Entry 8I4G (electron microscopy, 3.68 A resolution); this record covers chains C and A.

# Chain C
Molecule: n3130v-Fc
From: Homo sapiens
Sequence (383 residues; row label = number of the first residue in the row):
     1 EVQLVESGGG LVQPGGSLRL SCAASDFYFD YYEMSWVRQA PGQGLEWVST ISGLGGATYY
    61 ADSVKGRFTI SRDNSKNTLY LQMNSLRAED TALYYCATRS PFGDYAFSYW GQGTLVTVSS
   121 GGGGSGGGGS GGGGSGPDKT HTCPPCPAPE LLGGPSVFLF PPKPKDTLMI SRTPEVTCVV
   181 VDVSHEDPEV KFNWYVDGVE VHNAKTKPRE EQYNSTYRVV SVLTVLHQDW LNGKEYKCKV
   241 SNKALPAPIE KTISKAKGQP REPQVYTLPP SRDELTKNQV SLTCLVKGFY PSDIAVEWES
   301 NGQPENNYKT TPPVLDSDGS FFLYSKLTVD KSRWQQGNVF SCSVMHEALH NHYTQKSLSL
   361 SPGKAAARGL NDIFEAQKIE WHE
Unresolved in the structure: 120-383
Disulfides: C22-C96

# Chain A
Molecule: Spike glycoprotein
From: Severe acute respiratory syndrome coronavirus 2
UniProtKB: P0DTC2 (SPIKE_SARS2); aligned to UniProt positions 28-1206 over residues 36-1214 (the alignment contains insertions or deletions, so no single offset holds)
Sequence (1294 residues; numbered 1 to 1294; the number before each row is that of its first residue):
     1 MPMGSLQPLA TLYLLGMLVA SVLAQCVNLI TRTQSYTNSF TRGVYYPDKV FRSSVLHSTQ
    61 DLFLPFFSNV TWFHAISGTN GTKRFDNPVL PFNDGVYFAS TEKSNIIRGW IFGTTLDSKT
   121 QSLLIVNNAT NVVIKVCEFQ FCNDPFLDVY YHKNNKSWME SEFRVYSSAN NCTFEYVSQP
   181 FLMDLEGKQG NFKNLREFVF KNIDGYFKIY SKHTPINLGR DLPQGFSALE PLVDLPIGIN
   241 ITRFQTLLAL HRSYLTPGDS SSGWTAGAAA YYVGYLQPRT FLLKYNENGT ITDAVDCALD
   301 PLSETKCTLK SFTVEKGIYQ TSNFRVQPTE SIVRFPNITN LCPFDEVFNA TTFASVYAWN
   361 RKRISNCVAD YSVLYNFAPF FAFKCYGVSP TKLNDLCFTN VYADSFVIRG NEVSQIAPGQ
   421 TGNIADYNYK LPDDFTGCVI AWNSNKLDST VGGNYNYRYR LFRKSKLKPF ERDISTEIYQ
   481 AGNKPCNGVA GVNCYFPLQS YGFRPTYGVG HQPYRVVVLS FELLHAPATV CGPKKSTNLV
   541 KNKCVNFNFN GLTGTGVLTE SNKKFLPFQQ FGRDIADTTD AVRDPQTLEI LDITPCSFGG
   601 VSVITPGTNT SNQVAVLYQG VNCTEVPVAI HADQLTPTWR VYSTGSNVFQ TRAGCLIGAE
   661 YVNNSYECDI PIGAGICASY QTQTKSHGSA SSVASQSIIA YTMSLGAENS VAYSNNSIAI
   721 PTNFTISVTT EILPVSMTKT SVDCTMYICG DSTECSNLLL QYGSFCTQLK RALTGIAVEQ
   781 DKNTQEVFAQ VKQIYKTPPI KYFGGFNFSQ ILPDPSKPSK RSFIEDLLFN KVTLADAGFI
   841 KQYGDCLGDI AARDLICAQK FNGLTVLPPL LTDEMIAQYT SALLAGTITS GWTFGAGAAL
   901 QIPFAMQMAY RFNGIGVTQN VLYENQKLIA NQFNSAIGKI QDSLSSTASA LGKLQDVVNH
   961 NAQALNTLVK QLSSKFGAIS SVLNDILSRL DKVEAEVQID RLITGRLQSL QTYVTQQLIR
  1021 AAEIRASANL AATKMSECVL GQSKRVDFCG KGYHLMSFPQ SAPHGVVFLH VTYVPAQEKN
  1081 FTTAPAICHD GKAHFPREGV FVSNGTHWFV TQRNFYEPQI ITTDNTFVSG NCDVVIGIVN
  1141 NTVYDPLQPE LDSFKEELDK YFKNHTSPDV DLGDISGINA SVVNIQKEID RLNEVAKNLN
  1201 ESLIDLQELG KYEQGSGYIP EAPRDGQAYV RKDGEWVFLS TFLSGLEVLF QGPGGWSHPQ
  1261 FEKGGGSGGG SGGSAWSHPQ FEKGGSHHHH HHHH
Unresolved in the structure: 1-34, 684-1294
Disulfides: C137-C172, C297-C307, C342-C367, C385-C438, C397-C531, C486-C494, C544-C596, C623-C655
Construct notes: initiating methionine (1); expression tag (2-35, 1215-1294); variant D148 (Gly142 in P0DTC2), G219 (Val213 in P0DTC2), D345 (Gly339 in P0DTC2), T352 (Arg346 in P0DTC2), F377 (Ser371 in P0DTC2), P379 (Ser373 in P0DTC2), F381 (Ser375 in P0DTC2), A382 (Thr376 in P0DTC2), N411 (Asp405 in P0DTC2), S414 (Arg408 in P0DTC2), N423 (Lys417 in P0DTC2), K446 (Asn440 in P0DTC2), T450 (Lys444 in P0DTC2), R458 (Leu452 in P0DTC2), K466 (Asn460 in P0DTC2), N483 (Ser477 in P0DTC2), K484 (Thr478 in P0DTC2), A490 (Glu484 in P0DTC2), V492 (Phe486 in P0DTC2), R504 (Gln498 in P0DTC2), Y507 (Asn501 in P0DTC2), H511 (Tyr505 in P0DTC2), G620 (Asp614 in P0DTC2), Y661 (His655 in P0DTC2), K685 (Asn679 in P0DTC2), K770 (Asn764 in P0DTC2), Y802 (Asp796 in P0DTC2), H960 (Gln954 in P0DTC2), K975 (Asn969 in P0DTC2); conflict H687 (Pro681 in P0DTC2); engineered mutation G688 (Arg682 in P0DTC2), S689 (Arg683 in P0DTC2), S691 (Arg685 in P0DTC2)
UniProt features mapped onto this chain:
  - glycosylation: N69 (N-linked (GlcNAc...) (hybrid) asparagine), T684 (O-linked (GlcNAc...) threonine)

# How chain C and chain A interact
Contacting residue pairs (46; chain C residue first):
  Y28(C) - K468(A)
  D30(C) - K468(A)  salt bridge
  D30(C) - P469(A)
  D30(C) - F470(A)
  D30(C) - E471(A)
  Y31(C) - P432(A)
  Y31(C) - F470(A)  hydrophobic
  E33(C) - L524(A)
  E33(C) - H525(A)  salt bridge
  S35(C) - H525(A)  hydrogen bond
  Q43(C) - K564(A)
  L45(C) - F568(A)
  L45(C) - Q570(A)
  E46(C) - F565(A)
  E46(C) - L566(A)
  W47(C) - H525(A)
  T50(C) - H525(A)
  S52(C) - Y402(A)  hydrogen bond
  S52(C) - E522(A)  hydrogen bond
  L54(C) - R361(A)
  L54(C) - Y402(A)  hydrophobic
  L54(C) - S520(A)
  L54(C) - E522(A)
  G55(C) - Y402(A)
  A57(C) - R363(A)
  Y59(C) - R363(A)
  Y59(C) - N400(A)  hydrogen bond
  D62(C) - F565(A)
  S63(C) - F565(A)
  R99(C) - L523(A)  hydrogen bond (side chain-backbone)
  R99(C) - L524(A)
  R99(C) - H525(A)
  P101(C) - E522(A)
  P101(C) - L523(A)  hydrogen bond (backbone-backbone)
  F102(C) - D434(A)
  F102(C) - F435(A)  hydrophobic
  F102(C) - T436(A)
  F102(C) - S520(A)
  F102(C) - F521(A)
  Y105(C) - L523(A)
  Y105(C) - L524(A)
  Y105(C) - F568(A)
  F107(C) - H525(A)
  F107(C) - F568(A)  hydrophobic
  F107(C) - Q570(A)
  W110(C) - Q570(A)  hydrogen bond
Also at the interface, not in a pair above, chain C (26 interface residues in all): V37, G103, A106
Also at the interface, not in a pair above, chain A (28 interface residues in all): D433, A526, P567, F571, R573

# Overview
Chain C and chain A form an interface of 26 and 28 residues respectively; the contacts include 7 hydrogen
bonds and 2 salt bridges. Among the polar pairs are D30(C)-K468(A), E33(C)-H525(A) and S35(C)-H525(A).
Chain C is n3130v-Fc (Homo sapiens) and chain A is Spike glycoprotein (Severe acute respiratory syndrome
coronavirus 2); the structure, Omicron spike variant BQ.1.1 with n3130v-Fc, was determined by electron
microscopy together with 8I4H, 8I4E and 8I4F from the same study.
